PDB entry 6IY2 | electron microscopy, 3.47 A resolution | chains C and J of the 11 polymer chains in the assembly

[Chain C]
Molecule: Histone H2A
Organism: Xenopus laevis
Reference sequence: Q6AZJ8 (Q6AZJ8_XENLA); residues 9-121 here correspond to UniProt positions 10-122 (UniProt number = residue number + 1)
Chain sequence (113 residues; row label = number of the first residue in the row):
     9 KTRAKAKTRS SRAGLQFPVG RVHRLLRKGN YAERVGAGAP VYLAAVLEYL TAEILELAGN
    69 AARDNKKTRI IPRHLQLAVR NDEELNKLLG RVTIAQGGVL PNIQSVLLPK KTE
Disordered / not traced: 9-10

[Chain J]
Molecule: 147-nt DNA strand
Sequence (147 nucleotides; numbered 1 to 147; the number before each row is that of its first residue):
     1 ATCTGCAACA GTCCTAACAT TCACCTCTTG TGTGTTTGTG TCTGTTCGCC ATCCCGTCTC
    61 CGCTCGTCAC TTATCCTTCA CTTTCCAGAG GGTCCCCCCG CAGACCCCGG CGACCCTCAG
   121 GTCGGCCGAC TGCGGCACAG TTTTGAT

[Chain C / chain J interface]
Contacting residue pairs (14):
  Arg11(C) - DT31(J)  hydrogen bond to the base
  Arg11(C) - DG32(J)  sugar contact
  Ala12(C) - DG32(J)  phosphate contact
  Ala14(C) - DT31(J)  phosphate contact
  Lys15(C) - DG30(J)  sugar contact
  Lys15(C) - DT31(J)  hydrogen bond to the phosphate
  Arg17(C) - DG30(J)  salt bridge to the phosphate
  Arg20(C) - DT31(J)  salt bridge to the phosphate
  Gly28(C) - DT29(J)  phosphate contact
  Gly28(C) - DG30(J)  phosphate contact
  Arg32(C) - DT29(J)  phosphate contact
  Arg42(C) - DG38(J)  sugar contact
  Arg77(C) - DC18(J)  hydrogen bond to the phosphate
  Arg77(C) - DA19(J)  salt bridge to the phosphate
Other interface residues (no listed pair), chain C (12 interface residues in all): Thr16, Arg29
Other interface residues (no listed pair), chain J (8 interface residues in all): DT37

[Overview]
12 residues of chain C face 8 of chain J across their interface; the contacts include 3 hydrogen bonds and 3
salt bridges. Polar pairs include Arg11(C)-DT31(J), Lys15(C)-DT31(J) and Arg77(C)-DC18(J).
Chain C is Histone H2A (Xenopus laevis) and chain J is a 147-nt DNA strand; the structure, Structure of
Snf2-MMTV-A nucleosome complex at shl2 in ADP state, was determined by electron microscopy, deposited together
with 5Z3U, 5Z3V, 5Z3L, 5Z3O and 6IY3.
